8BPX - chains C and V of the 67 polymer chains in the assembly; structure by electron microscopy, 2.09 A resolution.

== Chain C ==
Name: NADH dehydrogenase [ubiquinone] iron-sulfur protein 3
Organism: Arabidopsis thaliana
Notes: EC 7.1.1.2
Reference sequence: Q95748 (NDUS3_ARATH); numbering as in UniProt (aligned over 1-190)
Sequence (190 residues; each row starts with the number of its first residue):
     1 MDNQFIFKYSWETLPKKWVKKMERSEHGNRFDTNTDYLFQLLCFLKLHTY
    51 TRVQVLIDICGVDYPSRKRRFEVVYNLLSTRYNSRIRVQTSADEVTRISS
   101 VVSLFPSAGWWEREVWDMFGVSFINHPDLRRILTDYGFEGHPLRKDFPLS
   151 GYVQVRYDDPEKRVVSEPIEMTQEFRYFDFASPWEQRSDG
Unresolved in the structure: 182-190

== Chain V ==
Name: Probable NADH dehydrogenase [ubiquinone] 1 alpha subcomplex subunit 5, mitochondrial
Organism: Arabidopsis thaliana
Reference sequence: Q9FLX7 (NDUA5_ARATH); residue numbers follow UniProt; this construct covers 1-169
Sequence (169 residues; row label = number of the first residue in the row):
     1 MFLRAIGRPLLAKVKQTTGIVGLDVVPNARAVLIDLYSKTLKEIQAVPED
    51 EGYRKAVESFTRQRLNVCKEEEDWEMIEKRLGCGQVEELIEEARDELTLI
   101 GKMIEWDPWGVPDDYECEVIENDAPIPKHVPQHRPGPLPEQFYKTLEGLI
   151 AESKTEIPAATPSDPQLKE
Unresolved in the structure: 1-11, 152-169

== Interface between chain C and chain V ==
Residue-residue contacts (77; chain C residue first):
  Met-1(C) / Pro-135(V)
  Met-1(C) / Gly-136(V)
  Met-1(C) / Leu-138(V)
  Phe-5(C) / Phe-142(V)
  Phe-5(C) / Tyr-143(V)  hydrophobic
  Phe-5(C) / Leu-146(V)  hydrophobic
  Phe-7(C) / Val-119(V)  hydrophobic
  Phe-7(C) / Glu-121(V)
  Lys-8(C) / Ile-150(V)
  Tyr-9(C) / Ala-56(V)
  Tyr-9(C) / Phe-60(V)
  Tyr-9(C) / Leu-146(V)  hydrophobic
  Tyr-9(C) / Leu-149(V)  hydrophobic
  Trp-11(C) / Tyr-115(V)
  Trp-11(C) / Cys-117(V)  hydrophobic
  Glu-12(C) / Gly-52(V)
  Glu-12(C) / Leu-149(V)
  Glu-12(C) / Ile-150(V)
  Thr-13(C) / Tyr-53(V)
  Thr-13(C) / Ala-56(V)
  Thr-13(C) / Leu-149(V)
  Pro-15(C) / Met-103(V)  hydrophobic
  Pro-15(C) / Pro-108(V)
  Lys-16(C) / Tyr-115(V)  hydrogen bond (backbone-side chain)
  Lys-17(C) / Pro-108(V)
  Lys-17(C) / Pro-112(V)
  Trp-18(C) / Met-103(V)  hydrophobic
  Trp-18(C) / Pro-108(V)
  Val-19(C) / Tyr-115(V)
  Lys-20(C) / Cys-117(V)
  Lys-20(C) / Glu-118(V)  hydrogen bond (backbone-backbone)
  Lys-21(C) / Glu-118(V)
  Met-22(C) / Glu-118(V)  hydrogen bond (backbone-backbone)
  Met-22(C) / Val-119(V)
  Met-22(C) / Ile-120(V)  hydrogen bond (backbone-backbone)
  Glu-23(C) / Ile-120(V)
  Glu-23(C) / Asn-122(V)
  Arg-24(C) / Ile-120(V)  hydrogen bond (backbone-backbone)
  Arg-24(C) / Glu-121(V)  salt bridge
  Arg-24(C) / Asn-122(V)  hydrogen bond (backbone-backbone)
  Ser-25(C) / Asn-122(V)
  Glu-26(C) / Ala-124(V)
  Glu-26(C) / Ile-126(V)
  Glu-26(C) / Gln-132(V)
  His-27(C) / Ile-126(V)
  Gln-40(C) / Trp-106(V)  hydrogen bond
  Cys-43(C) / Lys-102(V)
  Cys-43(C) / Trp-106(V)  hydrophobic
  Phe-44(C) / Tyr-53(V)  hydrophobic
  Phe-44(C) / Leu-99(V)  hydrophobic
  Phe-44(C) / Met-103(V)  hydrophobic
  Leu-47(C) / Asp-95(V)
  Leu-47(C) / Thr-98(V)
  Leu-47(C) / Leu-99(V)  hydrophobic
  His-48(C) / Tyr-53(V)
  His-48(C) / Val-57(V)
  His-48(C) / Phe-60(V)
  His-48(C) / Glu-96(V)  salt bridge
  His-48(C) / Leu-99(V)
  Thr-49(C) / Phe-60(V)
  Thr-49(C) / Arg-64(V)
  Thr-49(C) / Glu-92(V)
  Thr-49(C) / Glu-96(V)  hydrogen bond
  Tyr-50(C) / Phe-60(V)
  Tyr-50(C) / Gln-141(V)
  Tyr-50(C) / Phe-142(V)  hydrophobic
  Tyr-50(C) / Thr-145(V)  hydrogen bond
  Arg-52(C) / Glu-92(V)
  Arg-52(C) / Asp-95(V)  salt bridge
  Arg-81(C) / Cys-83(V)
  Arg-81(C) / Glu-92(V)  salt bridge
  Tyr-82(C) / Pro-135(V)
  Tyr-82(C) / Leu-138(V)  hydrophobic
  Tyr-82(C) / Phe-142(V)
  Asn-83(C) / His-133(V)  hydrogen bond
  Asn-83(C) / Pro-135(V)
  Arg-85(C) / His-133(V)  hydrogen bond
Interface residues without a listed pair, chain C (35 interface residues in all): Asp-2, Leu-78
Interface residues without a listed pair, chain V (42 interface residues in all): Asp-107, Val-111, Glu-116, Arg-134

== Summary ==
The interface between chain C and chain V involves 35 residues on one side and 42 on the other, with 11
hydrogen bonds and 4 salt bridges. Polar contacts include Arg-24(C)/Glu-121(V), His-48(C)/Glu-96(V) and
Arg-52(C)/Asp-95(V).
Here chain C is NADH dehydrogenase [ubiquinone] iron-sulfur protein 3 and chain V is Probable NADH
dehydrogenase [ubiquinone] 1 alpha subcomplex subunit 5, mitochondrial, both from Arabidopsis thaliana. Entry
8BPX (Cryo-EM structure of the Arabidopsis thaliana I+III2 supercomplex (Complete composition)) was determined
by electron microscopy, deposited together with 8BED, 8BEE, 8BEF, 8BEH, 8BEL, 8BEP, 8BQ5 and 8BQ6.
